PDB entry 6UTT | X-ray diffraction, 2.49 A resolution | chains B and C of the 6 polymer chains in the assembly

# Chain B (and C)
Molecule: ATP-dependent sacrificial sulfur transferase LarE
From: Lactobacillus plantarum
Notes: chain C of this document is another copy of the same molecule, construct and numbering; everything in this record applies to it too
Reference sequence: A0A0G9FES3 (A0A0G9FES3_LACPN); numbering as in UniProt (aligned over 1-276)
Sequence (286 residues; each row starts with the number of its first residue):
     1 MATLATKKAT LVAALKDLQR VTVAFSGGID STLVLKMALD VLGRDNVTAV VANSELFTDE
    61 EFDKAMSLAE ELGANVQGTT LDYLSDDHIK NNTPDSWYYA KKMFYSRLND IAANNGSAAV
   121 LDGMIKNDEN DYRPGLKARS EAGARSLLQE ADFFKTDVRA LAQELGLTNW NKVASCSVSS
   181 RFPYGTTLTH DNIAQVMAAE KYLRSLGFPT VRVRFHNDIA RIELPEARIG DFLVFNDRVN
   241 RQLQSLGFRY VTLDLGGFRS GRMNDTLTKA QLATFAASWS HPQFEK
Disordered / not traced: 1, 128-140, 260-286 (chain C: 1, 127-135, 260-286)
Differences from the reference sequence: expression tag (277-286)
Bound ions: Ca2+: D231 (shared with 1 residue of chain A; D231(C) of chain C)
Reported in the primary citation:
  - mutagenesis - D231R: unchanged catalytic activity

# Interface between chain B and chain C
Residue-residue contacts (16; chain B residue first):
  E71(B) with T156(C), hydrogen bond; R159(C), salt bridge; A160(C)
  Q163(B) with T168(C), hydrogen bond
  L165(B) with Q163(C)
  G166(B) with Q163(C); T168(C)
  L167(B) with Q163(C)
  T168(B) with T168(C)
  N169(B) with R159(C)
  D231(B) with A227(C); D231(C)
  V234(B) with E226(C)
  F235(B) with E226(C); A227(C)
  R238(B) with E226(C), salt bridge
Also at the interface, not in a pair above, chain B (14 interface residues in all): L72, L206, R228
Also at the interface, not in a pair above, chain C (11 interface residues in all): G166, L167, W170

# Overview
14 residues of chain B face 11 of chain C across their interface; the contacts include 2 hydrogen bonds and 2
salt bridges. Polar pairs include E71(B)-R159(C), R238(B)-E226(C) and E71(B)-T156(C). From the paper: D231R of
chain B leaves catalytic activity unchanged.
Both chains are ATP-dependent sacrificial sulfur transferase LarE (Lactobacillus plantarum). Entry 6UTT (LarE,
a sulfur transferase involved in synthesis of the cofactor for lactate racemase in complex with ...) was
determined by X-ray diffraction together with 6UTP, 6UTQ and 6UTR from the same study.
